PDB entry 6CE9 | electron microscopy, 4.30 A resolution (low resolution: residue-level contacts below are approximate; hydrogen-bond / salt-bridge calls are withheld) | chains A and P of the 8 polymer chains in the assembly

# Chain A
Protein: Insulin receptor
From: Homo sapiens
Notes: EC 2.7.10.1; fragment: Ectodomain residues 28-944
Reference sequence: P06213 (INSR_HUMAN), isoform P06213-2; residues 1-917 here correspond to UniProt positions 28-944 (UniProt number = residue number + 27)
Sequence (917 residues; numbered 1 to 917; the number before each row is that of its first residue):
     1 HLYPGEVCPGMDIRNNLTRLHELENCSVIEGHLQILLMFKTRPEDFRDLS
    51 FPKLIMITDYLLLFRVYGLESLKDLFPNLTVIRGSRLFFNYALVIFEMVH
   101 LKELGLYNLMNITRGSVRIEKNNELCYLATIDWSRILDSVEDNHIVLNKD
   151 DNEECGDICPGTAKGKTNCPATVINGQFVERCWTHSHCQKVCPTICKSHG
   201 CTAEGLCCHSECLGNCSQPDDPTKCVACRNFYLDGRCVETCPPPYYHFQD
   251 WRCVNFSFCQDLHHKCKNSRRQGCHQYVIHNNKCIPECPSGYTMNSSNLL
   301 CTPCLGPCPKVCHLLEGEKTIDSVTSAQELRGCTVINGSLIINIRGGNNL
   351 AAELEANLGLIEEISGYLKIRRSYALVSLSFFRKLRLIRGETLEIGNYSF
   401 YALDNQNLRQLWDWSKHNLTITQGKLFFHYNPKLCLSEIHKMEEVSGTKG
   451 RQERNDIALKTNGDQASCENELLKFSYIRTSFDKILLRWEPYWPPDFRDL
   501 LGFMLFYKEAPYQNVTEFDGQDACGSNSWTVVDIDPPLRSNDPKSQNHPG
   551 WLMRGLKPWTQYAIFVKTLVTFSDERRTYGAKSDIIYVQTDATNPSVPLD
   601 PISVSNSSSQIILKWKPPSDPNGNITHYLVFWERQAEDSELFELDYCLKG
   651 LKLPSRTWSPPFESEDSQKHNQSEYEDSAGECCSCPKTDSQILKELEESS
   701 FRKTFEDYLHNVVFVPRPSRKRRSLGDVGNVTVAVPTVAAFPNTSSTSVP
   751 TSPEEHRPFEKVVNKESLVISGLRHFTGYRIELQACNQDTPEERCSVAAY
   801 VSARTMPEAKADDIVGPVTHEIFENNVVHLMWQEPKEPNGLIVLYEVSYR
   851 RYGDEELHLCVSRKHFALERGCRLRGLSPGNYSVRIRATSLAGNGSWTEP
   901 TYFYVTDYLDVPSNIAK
Unresolved in the structure: 163-167, 268-273, 307-309, 516-530, 592-917
Construct notes: conflict His144 (Tyr171 in P06213)
Swiss-Prot annotation at these positions:
  - region: Glu706 to Phe714 (Insulin-binding)
  - site: Phe39 (Insulin-binding)
  - modified residue: Ser373 (Phosphoserine), Tyr374 (Phosphotyrosine), Ser380 (Phosphoserine)
  - glycosylation (N-linked (GlcNAc...) asparagine): Asn16, Asn25, Asn78, Asn111, Asn215, Asn255, Asn295, Asn337, Asn397, Asn418, Asn514, Asn606, Asn624, Asn671
Cystine bridges: Cys8-Cys26, Cys126-Cys155, Cys169-Cys188, Cys192-Cys201, Cys196-Cys207, Cys208-Cys216, Cys212-Cys225, Cys228-Cys237, Cys241-Cys253, Cys259-Cys284, Cys266-Cys274, Cys288-Cys301, Cys312-Cys333, Cys435-Cys468
Glycans and other covalent adducts: N-acetylglucosamine (NAG) linked to Asn16, Asn111, Asn397; glycan linked to Asn25, Asn255, Asn418
Residues lining bound ligands: N-acetylglucosamine (NAG; 2-acetamido-2-deoxy-beta-D-glucopyranose): Asn108, Met110, Lys190, Asn215
What the authors report for this chain:
  - conformationally variable residues (domain motion): Ala466 to Glu469
  - post-translational modification sites: Asn16, Asn25, Asn111, Asn255, Asn397, Asn418

# Chain P
Protein: Insulin receptor
From: Homo sapiens
Notes: EC 2.7.10.1
Reference sequence: P06213 (INSR_HUMAN), isoform P06213-2; residues 691-720 here correspond to UniProt positions 718-747 (UniProt number = residue number + 27)
Sequence (30 residues; numbered 691 to 720; the number before each row is that of its first residue):
   691 QILKELEESSFRKTFEDYLHNVVFVPRPSR
Swiss-Prot annotation at these positions:
  - region: Glu706 to Phe714 (Insulin-binding)

# Interface between chain A and chain P
Pairs across the interface - 29 pairs, chain A then chain P:
  Arg14(A) with Pro716(P)
  Leu36(A) with Val713(P)
  Leu37(A) with Val713(P)
  Phe64(A) with Leu709(P)
  Phe88(A) with Tyr708(P); Leu709(P)
  Phe89(A) with Phe705(P); Tyr708(P)
  Phe96(A) with Glu706(P); Leu709(P)
  Glu97(A) with Glu706(P)
  Arg118(A) with Phe701(P); Arg702(P); Phe705(P)
  Glu120(A) with Arg702(P); Phe705(P); Glu706(P)
  Lys121(A) with Glu706(P)
  His144(A) with Glu698(P)
  Val146(A) with Arg702(P)
  Leu147(A) with Arg702(P)
  Thr325(A) with Tyr708(P)
  Arg345(A) with Glu697(P); Phe701(P); Thr704(P)
  Gly346(A) with Phe701(P)
  Arg372(A) with Glu697(P)
  Tyr374(A) with Lys694(P); Glu697(P)
Other interface residues (no listed pair), chain A (22 interface residues in all): Tyr91, Val94, Ile344
Other interface residues (no listed pair), chain P (15 interface residues in all): Ser700, His710, Val712
From the paper, about this interface:
  - pairs named by the authors: Phe88(A)-Tyr708(P), Glu120(A)-Arg702(P)
  - interface residues, chain A: Phe88(A), Tyr91(A), Val94(A), Phe96(A)
  - interface residues, chain P: Phe701(P), Phe705(P)

# Summary
The interface between chain A and chain P involves 22 residues on one side and 15 on the other. The authors
report contacts between Phe88(A) and Tyr708(P) and Glu120(A) and Arg702(P). Bound to chain A:
N-acetylglucosamine. From the paper: interface residues Phe88(A), Tyr91(A) and Phe701(P) among others;
modification sites Asn16(A), Asn25(A) and Asn111(A) among others.
Chain A is Insulin receptor and chain P is Insulin receptor, both from Homo sapiens; the structure, Insulin
Receptor ectodomain in complex with two insulin molecules, was determined by electron microscopy, deposited
together with 6CE7 and 6CEB.
